Entry 2I5M (X-ray diffraction, 2.30 A resolution); this record covers chain X.

[Chain X]
Molecule: Cold shock protein cspB
Organism: Bacillus subtilis
UniProt: P32081 (CSPB_BACSU); residues 1-67 here = UniProt positions 1-67
Sequence (67 residues; each row starts with the number of its first residue):
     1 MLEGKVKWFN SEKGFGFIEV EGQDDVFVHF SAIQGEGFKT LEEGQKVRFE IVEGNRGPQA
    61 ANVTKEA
Disordered / not traced: 67
Construct notes: engineered mutation K46 (Ala in P32081), R48 (Ser in P32081)
Ion coordination: Mg2+ near I51 (its only coordinating residue here)

[In short]
Chain X is Cold shock protein cspB (Bacillus subtilis); the structure, Crystal structure of Bacillus subtilis
cold shock protein CspB variant A46K S48R, was determined by X-ray diffraction, deposited together with 2I5L.
